Entry 6RER (electron microscopy, 2.90 A resolution); this record covers chains D and E of the 20 polymer chains in the assembly.

== Chain D (and E) ==
Name: Mitochondrial ATP synthase subunit c
Source organism: Polytomella sp. Pringsheim 198.80
Notes: chain E of this document is another copy of the same molecule, construct and numbering; everything in this record applies to it too
UniProt: D7P7X5 (D7P7X5_9CHLO); residue numbers follow UniProt; this construct covers 1-127
Chain sequence (127 residues; row label = number of the first residue in the row):
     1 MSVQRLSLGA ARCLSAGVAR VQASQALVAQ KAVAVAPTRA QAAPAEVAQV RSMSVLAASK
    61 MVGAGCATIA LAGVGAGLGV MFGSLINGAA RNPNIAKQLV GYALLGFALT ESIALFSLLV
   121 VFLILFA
Disordered / not traced: 1-53

== Chain D / chain E interface ==
Contacting residue pairs (75):
  Ser54(D) - Val55(E)
  Ser54(D) - Leu56(E)
  Ala57(D) - Leu56(E)
  Ala58(D) - Val55(E)
  Ala58(D) - Leu56(E)  hydrophobic
  Ala58(D) - Ser59(E)  hydrogen bond (backbone-side chain)
  Met61(D) - Leu56(E)  hydrophobic
  Met61(D) - Lys60(E)
  Met61(D) - Gly63(E)
  Met61(D) - Ile124(E)
  Val62(D) - Gly63(E)
  Ala64(D) - Ile124(E)  hydrophobic
  Gly65(D) - Gly63(E)
  Gly65(D) - Cys66(E)
  Gly65(D) - Ala67(E)  hydrogen bond (backbone-backbone)
  Gly65(D) - Ile124(E)
  Cys66(D) - Cys66(E)  hydrophobic
  Thr68(D) - Ala67(E)
  Thr68(D) - Ala70(E)
  Thr68(D) - Val120(E)
  Ile69(D) - Cys66(E)
  Leu71(D) - Ala70(E)  hydrophobic
  Leu71(D) - Val74(E)
  Leu71(D) - Ile113(E)
  Leu71(D) - Phe116(E)  hydrophobic
  Leu71(D) - Ser117(E)
  Ala72(D) - Ala70(E)
  Ala72(D) - Gly73(E)
  Ala72(D) - Val74(E)
  Gly75(D) - Gly73(E)
  Gly75(D) - Val74(E)
  Gly75(D) - Gly77(E)
  Gly75(D) - Thr110(E)
  Ala76(D) - Gly73(E)  hydrogen bond (backbone-backbone)
  Ala76(D) - Gly77(E)
  Leu78(D) - Ile113(E)  hydrophobic
  Gly79(D) - Gly77(E)
  Gly79(D) - Met81(E)
  Val80(D) - Val80(E)  hydrophobic
  Phe82(D) - Met81(E)  hydrophobic
  Phe82(D) - Gly106(E)
  Phe82(D) - Leu109(E)  hydrophobic
  Phe82(D) - Thr110(E)
  Gly83(D) - Met81(E)
  Gly83(D) - Ser84(E)
  Ile86(D) - Met81(E)
  Ile86(D) - Ser84(E)
  Ile86(D) - Leu85(E)  hydrophobic
  Ile86(D) - Leu99(E)
  Ile86(D) - Ala103(E)  hydrophobic
  Asn87(D) - Ser84(E)  hydrogen bond
  Asn87(D) - Asn87(E)  hydrogen bond
  Asn87(D) - Gly88(E)
  Ala89(D) - Ile95(E)
  Ala89(D) - Tyr102(E)  hydrophobic
  Ala90(D) - Gly88(E)
  Ala90(D) - Asn92(E)  hydrogen bond (backbone-side chain)
  Ala90(D) - Ile95(E)  hydrophobic
  Ala90(D) - Leu99(E)  hydrophobic
  Arg91(D) - Arg91(E)
  Pro93(D) - Asn92(E)
  Pro93(D) - Ile95(E)  hydrophobic
  Ala96(D) - Gln98(E)
  Ala96(D) - Tyr102(E)
  Lys97(D) - Tyr102(E)  hydrogen bond
  Val100(D) - Tyr102(E)  hydrophobic
  Phe107(D) - Leu109(E)
  Glu111(D) - Ser112(E)
  Glu111(D) - Phe116(E)
  Leu118(D) - Phe116(E)  hydrophobic
  Leu118(D) - Val120(E)  hydrophobic
  Val121(D) - Val120(E)  hydrophobic
  Phe122(D) - Leu123(E)  hydrophobic
  Leu125(D) - Leu123(E)  hydrophobic
  Phe126(D) - Leu123(E)  hydrophobic
Other interface residues (no listed pair), chain D (37 interface residues in all): Leu104, Leu115
Other interface residues (no listed pair), chain E (35 interface residues in all): Ile69

== Summary ==
Chain D and chain E form an interface of 37 and 35 residues respectively, with 7 hydrogen bonds. Polar pairs
include Ala58(D)-Ser59(E), Asn87(D)-Ser84(E) and Asn87(D)-Asn87(E).
Both chains are Mitochondrial ATP synthase subunit c (Polytomella sp. Pringsheim 198.80). Entry 6RER (Cryo-EM
structure of Polytomella F-ATP synthase, Rotary substate 3B, focussed refinement of F1 head and rotor) was
determined by electron microscopy, deposited together with 6RD4, 6RD5, 6RD6, 6RD7, 6RD8, 6RD9 and 46 further
entries.
